PDB entry 9FO5 | electron microscopy, 2.69 A resolution | chains A and C of the 4 polymer chains in the assembly

# Chain A
Protein: Capsid protein VP1
Organism: Human coxsackievirus A9 (strain Griggs)
Reference sequence: P21404 (POLG_CXA9); residues 1-299 here correspond to UniProt positions 569-867 (UniProt number = residue number + 568)
Sequence (299 residues; row label = number of the first residue in the row):
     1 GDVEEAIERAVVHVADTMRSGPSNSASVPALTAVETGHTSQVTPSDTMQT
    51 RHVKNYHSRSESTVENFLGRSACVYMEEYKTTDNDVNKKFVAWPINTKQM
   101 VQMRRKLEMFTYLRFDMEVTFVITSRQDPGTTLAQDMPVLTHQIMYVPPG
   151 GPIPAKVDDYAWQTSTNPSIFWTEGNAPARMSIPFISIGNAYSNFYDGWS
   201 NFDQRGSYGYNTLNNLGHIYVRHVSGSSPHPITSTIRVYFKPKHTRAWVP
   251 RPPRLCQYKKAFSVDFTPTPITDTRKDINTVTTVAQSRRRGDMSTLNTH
Disordered / not traced: 283-299
Differences from the reference sequence: variant Val11 (Arg579 in P21404), Val12 (Cys580 in P21404), His13 (Thr581 in P21404), Ser20 (Thr588 in P21404), Asn84 (Lys652 in P21404), Asp85 (His653 in P21404), His142 (Arg710 in P21404)
Residues lining bound ligands: A1IEH (N-[[3,4-bis(fluoranyl)phenyl]methyl]-4-[(4-methylpiperazin-1-yl)methyl]aniline): Ile95, Thr97, Phe115, Met117, Val119, Tyr146, Met181, Ile183, Ile186, Tyr192, Ser193, Asn194, Leu213, Asn214, Leu216, Ile219, Phe240

# Chain C
Protein: Capsid protein VP3
Organism: Human coxsackievirus A9 (strain Griggs)
Reference sequence: P21404 (POLG_CXA9); residues 1-238 here correspond to UniProt positions 331-568 (UniProt number = residue number + 330)
Sequence (238 residues; each row starts with the number of its first residue):
     1 GLPTMNTPGSTQFLTSDDFQSPCALPQFDVTPSMNIPGEVKNLMEIAEVD
    51 SVVPVNNVQDTTDQMEMFRIPVTINAPLQQQVFGLRLQPGLDSVFKHTLL
   101 GEILNYYAHWSGSMKLTFVFCGSAMATGKFLIAYSPPGANPPKTRKDAML
   151 GTHIIWDIGLQSSCVLCVPWISQTHYRLVQQDEYTSAGYVTCWYQTGMIV
   201 PPGTPNSSSIMCFASACNDFSVRMLRDTPFISQDNKLQ
Disordered / not traced: 1, 238

# How chain A and chain C interact
Pairs across the interface (134):
  Ala15(A) with Asn218(C)
  Ala30(A) with Ile154(C), hydrophobic; Cys164(C); Val165(C), hydrogen bond (backbone-backbone)
  Leu31(A) with Ser163(C)
  Thr32(A) with Gln161(C); Ser163(C), hydrogen bond (backbone-backbone); Val165(C)
  Ala33(A) with Ser163(C)
  Val34(A) with Thr117(C); Ser163(C), hydrogen bond (backbone-side chain)
  Glu35(A) with Ser162(C), hydrogen bond
  Thr39(A) with Glu48(C); Asp50(C), hydrogen bond; Lys115(C)
  Ser40(A) with Lys115(C), hydrogen bond (backbone-side chain); Val165(C)
  Val42(A) with Lys115(C); Val165(C), hydrophobic; Cys217(C)
  Thr43(A) with Cys167(C)
  Pro44(A) with Cys167(C)
  Met48(A) with Thr152(C); Cys167(C); Pro169(C)
  His57(A) with Ser111(C); His175(C); Tyr176(C)
  Arg59(A) with Asn42(C); Met44(C); Glu48(C), salt bridge; Cys217(C); Asn218(C), hydrogen bond (side chain-backbone); Phe220(C), hydrogen bond (side chain-backbone)
  Glu61(A) with Tyr107(C), hydrogen bond (backbone-side chain); Arg223(C); Met224(C), hydrogen bond (side chain-backbone)
  Ser62(A) with Asn42(C), hydrogen bond; Leu43(C), hydrogen bond (backbone-backbone); Met44(C); Tyr107(C)
  Thr63(A) with Lys41(C); Asn42(C)
  Val64(A) with Val40(C); Lys41(C); Leu43(C), hydrophobic
  Asn66(A) with Leu225(C)
  Phe67(A) with Leu43(C), hydrophobic; Leu225(C), hydrophobic
  Arg70(A) with Thr15(C); Ser16(C)
  Ser71(A) with Thr15(C), hydrogen bond (backbone-backbone)
  Lys98(A) with Leu237(C)
  Gln99(A) with Leu237(C)
  Met100(A) with Gln233(C)
  Val101(A) with Ile231(C), hydrophobic; Gln233(C), hydrogen bond (backbone-side chain)
  Gln102(A) with Asp227(C)
  Arg104(A) with Leu237(C)
  Arg105(A) with Glu102(C), salt bridge; Tyr106(C), hydrogen bond; Ile231(C)
  Met109(A) with Ile103(C), hydrophobic
  Phe110(A) with Val40(C), hydrophobic
  Arg114(A) with Thr31(C), hydrogen bond (side chain-backbone); Pro32(C)
  Thr120(A) with Phe13(C)
  Pro168(A) with Ala24(C)
  Ala177(A) with Thr11(C)
  Pro178(A) with Phe13(C), hydrophobic
  Arg180(A) with Phe13(C); Asp17(C), salt bridge; Ser21(C)
  Met181(A) with Pro22(C); Ala24(C), hydrophobic
  Ser182(A) with Ser21(C), hydrogen bond; Pro22(C), hydrogen bond (backbone-backbone); Cys23(C); Ala24(C), hydrogen bond (backbone-backbone)
  Pro184(A) with Cys23(C); Phe28(C), hydrophobic
  Phe185(A) with Phe28(C); Val30(C)
  Ile186(A) with Phe28(C), hydrophobic
  Ser187(A) with Thr31(C), hydrogen bond (backbone-side chain)
  Ile188(A) with Thr31(C)
  Gly189(A) with Thr31(C)
  Asn190(A) with Thr31(C); Pro32(C), hydrogen bond (side chain-backbone)
  Lys241(A) with Asp17(C); Asp18(C), salt bridge
  Arg246(A) with Ser33(C); Glu39(C), salt bridge
  Ala247(A) with Glu39(C); Val40(C), hydrogen bond (backbone-backbone)
  Trp248(A) with Ile36(C), hydrogen bond (side chain-backbone); Gly38(C); Glu39(C)
  Val249(A) with Pro37(C); Gly38(C), hydrogen bond (backbone-backbone)
  Pro250(A) with Ile46(C), hydrophobic
  Pro253(A) with Glu102(C)
  Leu255(A) with His97(C)
  Gln257(A) with Phe230(C), hydrogen bond (side chain-backbone); Ile231(C); Ser232(C), hydrogen bond (side chain-backbone)
  Ala261(A) with Leu237(C)
  Pro270(A) with Gln64(C)
  Ile271(A) with Gln64(C), hydrogen bond (backbone-side chain); His97(C)
  Thr272(A) with Asn57(C); Ser93(C), hydrogen bond (side chain-backbone); His97(C)
  Asp273(A) with Asn57(C); Ser93(C); Lys96(C), salt bridge
  Thr274(A) with Gln59(C)
  Arg275(A) with Val55(C), hydrogen bond (side chain-backbone); Asn57(C), hydrogen bond (backbone-backbone); Val58(C); Gln59(C); Gly84(C), hydrogen bond (side chain-backbone)
  Lys276(A) with Val58(C)
  Ile278(A) with Asn56(C); Val82(C); Phe83(C), hydrophobic; Gly84(C), hydrogen bond (backbone-backbone)
  Asn279(A) with Gln81(C), hydrogen bond; Phe83(C)
  Val281(A) with Leu85(C); Arg86(C), hydrogen bond (backbone-side chain); Pro141(C), hydrophobic; Tyr189(C), hydrophobic
  Thr282(A) with Arg86(C)
Also at the interface, not in a pair above, chain A (89 interface residues in all): Val14, Gln41, Thr47, Asn55, Ser58, Tyr75, Met76, Lys106, Tyr112, Glu118, Val122, Ile183, Ala191, Tyr239, Pro252, Cys256, Tyr258, Lys259, Lys260, Asp277, Thr280
Also at the interface, not in a pair above, chain C (95 interface residues in all): Phe19, Leu25, Met34, Val49, Pro54, Met67, Phe68, Ile70, Pro71, Val94, Leu99, Ser113, Val119, Trp156, Asp157, Ser215, Asp219, Ser221, Val222, Thr228, Lys236

# Overview
The interface between chain A and chain C involves 89 residues on one side and 95 on the other; the contacts
include 34 hydrogen bonds and 6 salt bridges. Among the polar pairs are Arg59(A)-Glu48(C), Arg105(A)-Glu102(C)
and Arg180(A)-Asp17(C). Ligands of chain A: compound A1IEH.
Chain A is Capsid protein VP1 and chain C is Capsid protein VP3, both from Human coxsackievirus A9 (strain
Griggs); the structure, Coxsackievirus A9 bound with compound 19 (CL313), was determined by electron
microscopy, deposited together with 8S7J, 9EXI, 9FA9, 9FCZ, 9FGN, 9FO2 and 9FP5.
